PDB entry 9IO5 | electron microscopy, 3.20 A resolution | chains C and D of the 26 polymer chains in the assembly

# Chain C
Molecule: G1-ATPase subunit beta
From: Mycoplasma mobile 163K
Notes: EC 3.6.3.14
UniProtKB: Q6KIC3 (Q6KIC3_MYCM1); residue numbers follow UniProt; this construct covers 1-784
Amino-acid sequence (784 residues; each row starts with the number of its first residue):
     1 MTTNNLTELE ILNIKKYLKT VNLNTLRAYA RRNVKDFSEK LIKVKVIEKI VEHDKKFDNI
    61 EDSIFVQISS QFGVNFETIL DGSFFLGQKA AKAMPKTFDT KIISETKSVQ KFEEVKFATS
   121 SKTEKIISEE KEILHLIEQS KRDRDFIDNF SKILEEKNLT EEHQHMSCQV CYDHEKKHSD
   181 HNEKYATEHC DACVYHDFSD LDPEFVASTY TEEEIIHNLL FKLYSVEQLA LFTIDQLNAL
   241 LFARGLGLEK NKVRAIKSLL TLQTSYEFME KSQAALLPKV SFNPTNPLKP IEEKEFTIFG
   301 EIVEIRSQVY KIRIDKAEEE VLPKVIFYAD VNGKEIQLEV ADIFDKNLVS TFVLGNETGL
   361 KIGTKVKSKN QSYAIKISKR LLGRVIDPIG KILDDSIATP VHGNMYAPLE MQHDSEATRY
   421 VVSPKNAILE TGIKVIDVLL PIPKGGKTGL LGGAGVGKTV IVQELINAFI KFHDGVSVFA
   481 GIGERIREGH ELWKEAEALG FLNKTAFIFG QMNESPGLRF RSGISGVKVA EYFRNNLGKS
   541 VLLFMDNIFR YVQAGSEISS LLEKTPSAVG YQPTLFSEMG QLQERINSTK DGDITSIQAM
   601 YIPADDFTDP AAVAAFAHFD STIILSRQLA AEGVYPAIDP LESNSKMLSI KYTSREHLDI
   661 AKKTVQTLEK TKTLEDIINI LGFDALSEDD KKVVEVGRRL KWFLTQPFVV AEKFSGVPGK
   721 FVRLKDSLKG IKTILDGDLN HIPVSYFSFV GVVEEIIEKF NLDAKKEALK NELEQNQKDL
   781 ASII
Disordered / not traced: 1-216, 778-784
Small-molecule neighbours: ATP (adenosine-5'-triphosphate): Lys646, Ser649, Lys651

# Chain D
Molecule: G1-ATPase subunit alpha
From: Mycoplasma mobile 163K
Notes: EC 3.6.3.14
UniProtKB: Q6KIC4 (Q6KIC4_MYCM1); residues 1-528 here = UniProt positions 1-528
Amino-acid sequence (528 residues; row label = number of the first residue in the row):
     1 MKNLKITAIK DNLIFVEGEH QFSFLEIIKF SDKVEGVVLK ANDRSAIVAI LNEDKDLNLT
    61 VGSLAEATGE LYKIPIYDNY LGSIINVLGE SLVKQYERTN VALDKKYVFT EAQPIFTRSA
   121 VNEPLVTGIT VVDGVLPVGR GQKELIIGDR GTGKTAIALN AMLAQENTDV INIFIAIGKK
   181 RDEIVEIYGT FKKHNILHKS IIVSAASDDA VAARYLAPYA GMAIAEFFQQ IGKDVLVVMD
   241 DLTNHADAYR ELSLLAGIAP AREAYPGDIF YVHSSLLERG GKYGPEFGGG SITILPIAQT
   301 LAGDISGYIP TNLISITDGQ IYTSAKLFNE GTRPAIDVNL SVSRLGSAAQ SKFMAFASSG
   361 LKKIYTEYKY LKRLSSFSSK ISNRDLETLQ KGKAFESLID QAEYEVIDYE TSAILFLLLK
   421 KGFLNFYTEK TEALKVIIGV IKVFLAKDVL GRKMRAILVE HGIDSIVWNL YLNHMILPLL
   481 KYHLLSELQY LATNREFIKK FKDIRNDGRI LLAYERKGYE RGIAYDYK
Metal / ion sites: Mg2+: Thr155 (together with ATP)
Small-molecule neighbours:
  - ATP (adenosine-5'-triphosphate), molecule 1: Asp149, Arg150, Gly151, Thr152, Gly153, Lys154, Thr155, Ala156, Gln299, Phe328, Arg333, Pro334, Gln401, Ala402, Glu403
  - ATP, molecule 2: Ile314, Ser315, Val342, Arg344

# Chain C / chain D interface
Residue-residue contacts (56):
  Glu320(C) - Thr60(D)
  Glu320(C) - Val61(D)
  Glu320(C) - Gly62(D)
  Val321(C) - Thr60(D)  hydrogen bond (backbone-side chain)
  Leu322(C) - Thr60(D)
  Asp342(C) - Lys10(D)
  Asp342(C) - Asp11(D)  hydrogen bond (side chain-backbone)
  Ile343(C) - Ala8(D)
  Ile343(C) - Ile9(D)  hydrogen bond (backbone-backbone)
  Ile343(C) - Lys10(D)
  Ile343(C) - Val61(D)  hydrophobic
  Phe344(C) - Thr7(D)
  Phe344(C) - Ala8(D)
  Phe344(C) - Lys10(D)
  Asp345(C) - Thr7(D)
  His413(C) - Lys55(D)
  Asp414(C) - Lys55(D)  hydrogen bond (backbone-side chain)
  Glu416(C) - Leu92(D)
  Glu416(C) - Arg181(D)  salt bridge
  Ala417(C) - Leu92(D)
  Arg419(C) - Arg181(D)
  Arg419(C) - Asp208(D)  salt bridge
  Tyr420(C) - Leu92(D)  hydrophobic
  Tyr420(C) - Arg181(D)
  Tyr420(C) - Val185(D)
  Tyr420(C) - Ser204(D)  hydrogen bond
  Val422(C) - Val185(D)
  Pro424(C) - Val185(D)  hydrophobic
  Pro424(C) - Glu186(D)
  Lys564(C) - Asp11(D)  salt bridge
  Lys564(C) - Leu255(D)
  Pro566(C) - Leu254(D)
  Ser567(C) - Leu254(D)
  Ser567(C) - Ala264(D)
  Ala568(C) - Ala264(D)
  Pro573(C) - Glu251(D)
  Thr574(C) - Glu251(D)
  Thr574(C) - Leu255(D)
  Phe576(C) - Asp247(D)
  Ser577(C) - Ser207(D)
  Gly580(C) - Ser207(D)
  Gln581(C) - Asp208(D)
  Glu584(C) - Lys180(D)
  Glu584(C) - Arg181(D)  salt bridge
  Glu584(C) - Ser207(D)
  Glu584(C) - Asp208(D)
  Val613(C) - Leu301(D)  hydrophobic
  Phe616(C) - Arg150(D)
  His618(C) - Lys180(D)  hydrogen bond (backbone-side chain)
  Asp620(C) - Lys180(D)  salt bridge
  Ser649(C) - Glu403(D)  hydrogen bond
  Ile650(C) - Glu403(D)
  Lys651(C) - Glu186(D)  salt bridge
  Lys651(C) - Glu403(D)  salt bridge
  Lys651(C) - Tyr404(D)
  Tyr652(C) - Glu186(D)  hydrogen bond
Interface residues without a listed pair, chain C (43 interface residues in all): Pro323, Lys346, Lys425, Thr565, Thr608, Ala617, Lys646, Lys662, Lys729
Interface residues without a listed pair, chain D (42 interface residues in all): Asn58, Leu59, Ile84, Val93, Gly151, Lys179, Asp182, Ile184, Ala206, Asp209, Arg214, Arg250, Pro260, Gln299, Gly331, Lys528

# In short
43 residues of chain C face 42 of chain D across their interface; the contacts include 8 hydrogen bonds and 7
salt bridges. Among the polar pairs are Glu416(C)-Arg181(D), Arg419(C)-Asp208(D) and Lys564(C)-Asp11(D). One
ATP molecule is bound between chain C and chain D.
Chain C is G1-ATPase subunit beta and chain D is G1-ATPase subunit alpha, both from Mycoplasma mobile 163K;
the structure, Cryo-EM structure of G1-ATPase dimer from Mycoplasma mobile gliding machinery, was determined
by electron microscopy.
